PDB entry 1QHN | X-ray diffraction, 2.70 A resolution | chain A

# Chain A
Molecule: Chloramphenicol phosphotransferase
Organism: Streptomyces venezuelae
Notes: EC 2.7.1.-
UniProtKB: Q56148 (CPT_STRVL); residues 1-178 here = UniProt positions 1-178
Amino-acid sequence (178 residues; row label = number of the first residue in the row):
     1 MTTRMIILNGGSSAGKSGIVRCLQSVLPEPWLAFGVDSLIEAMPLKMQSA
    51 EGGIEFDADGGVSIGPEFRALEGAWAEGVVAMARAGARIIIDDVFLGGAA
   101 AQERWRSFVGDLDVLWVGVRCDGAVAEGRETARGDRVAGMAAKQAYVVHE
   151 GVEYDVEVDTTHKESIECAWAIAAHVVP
Sequence notes: modified residue (1, 5, 43, 47, 82, 140)
Modified residues: Mse1, Mse5, Mse43, Mse47, Mse82, Mse140 (selenomethionine; parent Met)
Reported in the primary citation:
  - binding site for sulfate ion: Lys16, Arg133
  - conformationally variable residues (loop rearrangement): Ala50, Glu51, Ala58, Gly134, Asp135 to Val137
  - catalytic residues: Ser12, Lys16, Ser17, Asp37, Arg133, Arg136 (proposed by the authors, not directly observed)

# In short
The paper reports catalytic residues Ser12, Lys16 and Ser17 among others; a binding site for sulfate ion at
Lys16 and Arg133.
Chain A is Chloramphenicol phosphotransferase (Streptomyces venezuelae); the structure, Chloramphenicol
phosphotransferase from streptomyces venezuelae, was determined by X-ray diffraction, deposited together with
1QHY, 1QHS and 1QHX.
